8V41 - chains v and Z of the 42 polymer chains in the assembly; structure by electron microscopy, 5.60 A resolution (low resolution: residue-level contacts below are approximate; hydrogen-bond / salt-bridge calls are withheld).

Chain v (and Z):
Molecule: Tri-2 (CD1371)
From: Clostridioides difficile
Notes: chain Z of this document is another copy of the same molecule, construct and numbering; everything in this record applies to it too
Reference sequence: A0A1X9JZB1 (A0A1X9JZB1_CLODI); residues 1-350 here = UniProt positions 1-350
Amino-acid sequence (350 residues; each row starts with the number of its first residue):
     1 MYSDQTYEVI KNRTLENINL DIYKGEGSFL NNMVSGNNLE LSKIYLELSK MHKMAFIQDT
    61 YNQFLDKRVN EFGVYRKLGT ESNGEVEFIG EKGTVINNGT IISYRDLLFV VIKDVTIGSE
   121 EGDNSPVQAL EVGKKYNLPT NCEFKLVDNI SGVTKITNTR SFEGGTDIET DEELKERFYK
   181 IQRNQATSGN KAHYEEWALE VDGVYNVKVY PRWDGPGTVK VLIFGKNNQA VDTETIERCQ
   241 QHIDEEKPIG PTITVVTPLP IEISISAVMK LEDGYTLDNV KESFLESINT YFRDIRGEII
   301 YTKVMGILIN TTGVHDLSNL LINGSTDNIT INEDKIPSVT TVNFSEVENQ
Disordered / not traced: 347-350

How chain v and chain Z interact:
Pairs across the interface - 15 pairs, chain v then chain Z:
  Ile-300(v) / His-315(Z)
  Thr-302(v) / Ile-309(Z)
  Thr-302(v) / His-315(Z)
  Thr-302(v) / Asp-316(Z)
  Thr-302(v) / Leu-317(Z)
  Lys-303(v) / Ile-309(Z)
  Lys-303(v) / Val-314(Z)
  Lys-303(v) / His-315(Z)
  Met-305(v) / Met-305(Z)
  Asn-310(v) / Asn-310(Z)
  Asp-316(v) / Ile-300(Z)
  Asp-316(v) / Thr-302(Z)
  Asp-316(v) / Asn-328(Z)
  Leu-317(v) / Thr-302(Z)
  Asn-328(v) / Asp-316(Z)
Interface residues without a listed pair, chain v (11 interface residues in all): Gly-306, Ile-309, His-315
Interface residues without a listed pair, chain Z (11 interface residues in all): Gly-306

Overview:
The chain v/chain Z interface involves 11 residues from each chain.
Chain v and chain Z are both Tri-2 (CD1371) (Clostridioides difficile); the structure, CryoEM Structure of
Diffocin - postcontracted - Baseplate - transitional state, was determined by electron microscopy, deposited
together with 8V3T, 8V3W, 8V3X, 8V3Z, 8V40 and 8V43.
